PDB entry 1NH3 | X-ray diffraction, 3.10 A resolution | chains D and A of the 4 polymer chains in the assembly

[Chain D]
Molecule: 22-nt DNA/RNA hybrid strand
Sequence (22 nucleotides; numbered 101 to 122; the number before each row is that of its first residue):
   101 AAAAATUUUU CXAAGUCUUU UT
Modified positions: CAR (cytosine arabinose-5'-phosphate) at position 112

[Chain A]
Name: DNA topoisomerase I
Source organism: Homo sapiens
Notes: EC 5.99.1.2; fragment: Core Subdomain, C-Terminal Domain
Reference sequence: P11387 (TOP1_HUMAN); the construct has insertions or renumbered stretches relative to UniProt, so the offset changes along the chain: 203-698 = UniProt 203-698; 700-765 = UniProt 699-764
Amino-acid sequence (563 residues; row label = number of the first residue in the row):
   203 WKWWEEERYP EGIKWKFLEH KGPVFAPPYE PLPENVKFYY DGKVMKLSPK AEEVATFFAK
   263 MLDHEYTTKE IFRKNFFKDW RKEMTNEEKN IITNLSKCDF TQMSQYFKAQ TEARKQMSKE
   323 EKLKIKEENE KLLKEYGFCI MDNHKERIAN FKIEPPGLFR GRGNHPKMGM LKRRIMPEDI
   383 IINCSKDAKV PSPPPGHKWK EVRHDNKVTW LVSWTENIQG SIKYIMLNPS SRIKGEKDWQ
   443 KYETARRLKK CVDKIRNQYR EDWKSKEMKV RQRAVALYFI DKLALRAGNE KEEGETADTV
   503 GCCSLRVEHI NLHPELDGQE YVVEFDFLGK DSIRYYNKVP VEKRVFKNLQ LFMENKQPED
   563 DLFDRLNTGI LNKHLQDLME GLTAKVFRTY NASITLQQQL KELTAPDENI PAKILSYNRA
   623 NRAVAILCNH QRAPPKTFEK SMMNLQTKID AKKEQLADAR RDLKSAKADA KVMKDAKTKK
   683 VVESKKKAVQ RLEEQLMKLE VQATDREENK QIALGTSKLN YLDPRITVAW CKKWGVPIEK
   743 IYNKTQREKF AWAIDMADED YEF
Unresolved in the structure: 627-718
Modified positions: Tyr723 (o-phosphotyrosine; PTR)
Sequence notes: initiating methionine (699); modified residue (723)
Curated features (UniProtKB/Swiss-Prot):
  - region (Interaction with DNA): Lys425, Tyr426, Arg488 to Lys493, Thr585 to Lys587
  - site (Interaction with DNA): Arg316, Arg364, Trp412, Lys443, Thr501, Lys532, Asn574, His632, Lys650
  - modified residue: Lys280 (N6-acetyllysine), Ser506 (Phosphoserine)
  - cross-link (Glycyl lysine isopeptide (Lys-Gly)): Lys204 (interchain with G-Cter in SUMO2), Lys336 (interchain with G-Cter in SUMO2), Lys549 (interchain with G-Cter in SUMO2), Lys642 (interchain with G-Cter in SUMO2)

[Interface between chain D and chain A]
Pairs across the interface (32):
  DU108(D) with Asn745(A), hydrogen bond to the phosphate
  DU110(D) with Arg349(A), salt bridge to the phosphate
  DC111(D) with Lys354(A), salt bridge to the phosphate
  CAR_112(D) with Glu356(A), sugar contact; Pro357(A), phosphate contact; Lys374(A), salt bridge to the phosphate
  DA113(D) with Glu356(A), phosphate contact; Phe361(A), sugar contact; Arg362(A), sugar contact; Gly363(A), phosphate contact; Lys374(A), salt bridge to the phosphate; Lys425(A), salt bridge to the phosphate
  DA114(D) with Phe361(A), phosphate contact; Gly363(A), phosphate contact; Arg364(A), hydrogen bond to the phosphate; His367(A), salt bridge to the phosphate; Lys532(A), hydrogen bond to the base
  DG115(D) with Lys493(A), salt bridge to the phosphate; Thr501(A), hydrogen bond to the phosphate; Gly531(A), phosphate contact; Lys532(A), hydrogen bond to the sugar
  DU116(D) with Arg488(A), phosphate contact; Ala489(A), hydrogen bond to the phosphate; Gly490(A), hydrogen bond to the phosphate; Asn491(A), hydrogen bond to the phosphate; Lys587(A), phosphate contact
  DC117(D) with Asn491(A), base contact; Asn574(A), hydrogen bond to the phosphate; Thr585(A), phosphate contact; Ala586(A), hydrogen bond to the phosphate; Lys587(A), hydrogen bond to the phosphate
  DU118(D) with Thr585(A), phosphate contact
Interface residues without a listed pair, chain D (11 interface residues in all): DU109
Interface residues without a listed pair, chain A (27 interface residues in all): Asp533, Thr570, Thr747

[Overview]
The interface between chain D and chain A involves 11 residues on one side and 27 on the other, with 11
hydrogen bonds and 7 salt bridges. Among the polar pairs are DA114(D)-Lys532(A), DG115(D)-Lys532(A) and
DU108(D)-Asn745(A).
Here chain D is a 22-nt DNA/RNA hybrid strand and chain A is DNA topoisomerase I (Homo sapiens). Entry 1NH3
(Human Topoisomerase I Ara-C Complex) was determined by X-ray diffraction.
